Entry 5KWA (X-ray diffraction, 2.90 A resolution); this record covers chains A and B.

== Chain A (and B) ==
Protein: Proteasome-associated ATPase
From: Mycobacterium tuberculosis
Notes: chain B of this document is another copy of the same molecule, construct and numbering; everything in this record applies to it too
UniProt: A0A0T9XQP1 (A0A0T9XQP1_MYCTX); residues 95-602 here correspond to UniProt positions 22-529 (UniProt number = residue number - 73)
Chain sequence (497 residues; numbered 92 to 602; 14 numbers in that range are skipped by the numbering (no residue carries them; nothing is unmodelled there); the number before each row is that of its first residue):
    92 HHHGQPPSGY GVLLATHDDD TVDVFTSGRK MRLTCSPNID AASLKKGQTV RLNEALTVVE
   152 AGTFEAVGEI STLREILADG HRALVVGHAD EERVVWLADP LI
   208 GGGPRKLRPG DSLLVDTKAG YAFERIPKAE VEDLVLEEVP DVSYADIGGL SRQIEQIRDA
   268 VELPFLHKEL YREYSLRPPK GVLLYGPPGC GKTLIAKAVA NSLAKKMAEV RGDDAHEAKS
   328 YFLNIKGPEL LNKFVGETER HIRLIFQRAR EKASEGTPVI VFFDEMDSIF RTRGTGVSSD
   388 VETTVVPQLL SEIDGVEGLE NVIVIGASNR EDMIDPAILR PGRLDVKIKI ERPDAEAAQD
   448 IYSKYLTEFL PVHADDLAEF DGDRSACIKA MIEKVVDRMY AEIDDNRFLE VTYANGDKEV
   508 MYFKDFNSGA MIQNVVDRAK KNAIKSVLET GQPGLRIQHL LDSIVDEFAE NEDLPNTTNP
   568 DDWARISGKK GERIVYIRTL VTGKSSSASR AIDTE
Not modelled in the structure: 92-96, 208-210, 316-325, 340-342, 378-391, 588-594, 602
Construct notes: expression tag (92-94); cloning artifact (208-210)
Ion coordination: Mg2+: Thr300 (together with ADP)
Ligand contacts: ADP (adenosine-5'-diphosphate): Asp253, Ile254, Gly255, Leu257, Pro294, Pro295, Gly296, Cys297, Gly298, Lys299, Thr300, Leu301, Asp371, Asn416, Ile448, Tyr452, Gly516, Ala517, Gln520
What the authors report for this chain:
  - self-association interface (contacts with another copy of this molecule); pairs are residue here / residue on that copy: Glu372-Arg430 (salt bridge), Ala571-Ala598 (hydrogen bond), Ser574-Tyr583 (hydrogen bond), Gly575-Arg585 (backbone contact), Arg580-Val582
  - binding site for ADP: Gly298, Lys299, Leu301, Ile448, Tyr452, Gln520
  - mutagenesis - K299Q: decreased binding to nucleotide (citing earlier work)

== Interface between chain A and chain B ==
Contacting residue pairs - 95 pairs, chain A then chain B:
  Pro98(A) - Arg123(B)
  Pro98(A) - Ala146(B)
  Ser99(A) - Met122(B)
  Ser99(A) - Arg123(B)  hydrogen bond (backbone-backbone)
  Tyr101(A) - Asp114(B)  hydrogen bond
  Tyr101(A) - Lys121(B)
  Tyr101(A) - Met122(B)
  Tyr101(A) - Arg123(B)  hydrogen bond
  Arg142(A) - Arg123(B)
  Glu156(A) - Lys121(B)  salt bridge
  Ala157(A) - Arg173(B)  hydrogen bond (backbone-side chain)
  Ala157(A) - Val185(B)
  Val158(A) - Val185(B)
  Val158(A) - Val186(B)  hydrophobic
  Val158(A) - Trp187(B)
  Gly159(A) - Arg184(B)
  Gly159(A) - Val185(B)  hydrogen bond (backbone-backbone)
  Glu160(A) - Arg184(B)
  Ile161(A) - Leu175(B)  hydrophobic
  Ile161(A) - Glu183(B)  hydrogen bond (backbone-backbone)
  Ile161(A) - Arg184(B)
  Ile161(A) - Val185(B)  hydrophobic
  His179(A) - Ala180(B)
  His179(A) - Asp181(B)
  His179(A) - Glu182(B)
  Leu221(A) - Val185(B)  hydrophobic
  Glu231(A) - Arg173(B)  salt bridge
  Ile233(A) - Leu168(B)  hydrophobic
  Ile233(A) - Val185(B)  hydrophobic
  Pro234(A) - Glu166(B)
  Lys235(A) - Glu166(B)
  Lys235(A) - Leu175(B)
  Lys235(A) - Glu183(B)  salt bridge
  Ala236(A) - Glu166(B)  hydrogen bond (backbone-side chain)
  Glu237(A) - Arg350(B)  salt bridge
  Lys333(A) - Asp401(B)  salt bridge
  Pro335(A) - Pro394(B)
  Pro335(A) - Leu397(B)  hydrophobic
  Leu338(A) - Pro394(B)  hydrophobic
  Asn339(A) - Glu346(B)
  Asn339(A) - Gln395(B)
  Glu372(A) - Arg430(B)  salt bridge
  Asp374(A) - Arg427(B)  salt bridge
  Asn416(A) - Arg427(B)
  Leu457(A) - Tyr281(B)
  Pro458(A) - Glu280(B)
  Pro458(A) - Tyr281(B)
  Asp524(A) - Leu283(B)
  Lys527(A) - Tyr281(B)  hydrogen bond (side chain-backbone)
  Lys527(A) - Ser282(B)  hydrogen bond (side chain-backbone)
  Lys527(A) - Leu283(B)
  Lys528(A) - Asp266(B)  salt bridge
  Lys528(A) - Tyr278(B)
  Lys528(A) - Leu283(B)
  Ala530(A) - Tyr281(B)  hydrophobic
  Ile531(A) - Leu277(B)
  Ile531(A) - Tyr278(B)  hydrophobic
  Ile531(A) - Tyr281(B)  hydrophobic
  Ile531(A) - Leu283(B)  hydrophobic
  Lys532(A) - Glu262(B)  salt bridge
  Lys532(A) - Asp266(B)  salt bridge
  Val534(A) - Leu277(B)  hydrophobic
  Val534(A) - Tyr281(B)
  Leu535(A) - His274(B)
  Leu535(A) - Leu277(B)  hydrophobic
  Pro540(A) - Tyr281(B)
  Gly541(A) - Tyr281(B)  hydrogen bond (backbone-side chain)
  Glu557(A) - Asp432(B)
  Glu557(A) - Val433(B)
  Glu557(A) - Lys434(B)  hydrogen bond (side chain-backbone)
  Asn558(A) - Lys434(B)  hydrogen bond
  Asp560(A) - Tyr292(B)  hydrogen bond
  Asp560(A) - Glu418(B)
  Asp560(A) - Lys436(B)  salt bridge
  Leu561(A) - Tyr292(B)
  Leu561(A) - Glu418(B)
  Leu561(A) - Lys434(B)
  Pro562(A) - Glu418(B)
  Pro562(A) - Leu426(B)
  Asn563(A) - Pro423(B)
  Asn563(A) - Arg427(B)  hydrogen bond
  Val582(A) - Arg580(B)  hydrogen bond (backbone-side chain)
  Tyr583(A) - Ser574(B)  hydrogen bond
  Tyr583(A) - Gly575(B)
  Tyr583(A) - Gly578(B)
  Tyr583(A) - Glu579(B)  hydrogen bond (side chain-backbone)
  Tyr583(A) - Arg580(B)
  Arg585(A) - Gly575(B)  hydrogen bond (side chain-backbone)
  Arg585(A) - Gly578(B)
  Ser596(A) - Arg572(B)
  Arg597(A) - Asp568(B)
  Arg597(A) - Ala571(B)
  Arg597(A) - Arg572(B)
  Ala598(A) - Ala571(B)  hydrogen bond (backbone-backbone)
  Ala598(A) - Ser574(B)
Other interface residues (no listed pair), chain A (55 interface residues in all): Pro97, Gly100, Ser118, Thr140, Ala517, Leu542
Other interface residues (no listed pair), chain B (60 interface residues in all): Arg120, Leu124, Thr125, Leu147, Gly227, Leu270, Leu290, Ile421, Pro428, Lys576

== In short ==
Chain A and chain B form an interface of 55 and 60 residues respectively; the contacts include 19 hydrogen
bonds and 11 salt bridges. Polar contacts include Glu156(A)-Lys121(B), Glu231(A)-Arg173(B) and
Lys235(A)-Glu183(B). The paper reports a binding site for ADP at Gly298(A), Lys299(A) and Leu301(A) among
others; K299Q of chain A reduces binding to nucleotide.
Chain A and chain B are both Proteasome-associated ATPase (Mycobacterium tuberculosis); the structure,
complete structure of the Mycobacterium tuberculosis proteasomal ATPase Mpa, was determined by X-ray
diffraction together with 5KZF from the same study.
